PDB entry 7VKH | X-ray diffraction, 2.25 A resolution | chain A

Chain A:
Protein: Protein AF-9
Source organism: Homo sapiens
Reference sequence: P42568 (AF9_HUMAN); residue numbers follow UniProt; this construct covers 1-138
Sequence (138 residues; numbered 1 to 138; the number before each row is that of its first residue):
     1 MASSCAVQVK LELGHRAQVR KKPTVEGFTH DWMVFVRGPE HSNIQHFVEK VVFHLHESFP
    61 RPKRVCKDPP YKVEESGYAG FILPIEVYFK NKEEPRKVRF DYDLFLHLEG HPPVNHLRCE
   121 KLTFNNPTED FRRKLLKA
Unresolved in the structure: 1-4
Small-molecule neighbours: 7IY (N-(3-azanyl-4-chloranyl-phenyl)-2-methoxy-ethanamide): Phe28, His56, Ser58, Phe59, Ser76, Gly77, Tyr78, Ala79, Gly80, Phe81
Curated features (UniProtKB/Swiss-Prot):
  - region (Histone H3K9cr binding): Tyr78 to Gly80, Leu106 to Leu108
  - site (Histone H3K9cr binding): Ser58, Asp103
  - mutagenesis: Phe28 (F28A: Decreased binding to crotonylated histone H3. Decreased binding to acetylated histone H3), His56 (H56A: Decreased binding to crotonylated histone H3. Decreased binding to acetylated histone H3), Ser58 (S58A: Decreased binding to crotonylated histone H3. Decreased binding to acetylated histone H3), Phe59 (F59A: Strongly decreased binding to crotonylated histone H3. Decreased binding to acetylated histone H3), Arg61 to Lys67 (Decreased DNA-binding), Gly77 (G77A: Decreased binding to crotonylated histone H3. Decreased binding to acetylated histone H3), Tyr78 to Ala79 (Binds equally well acetylated and crotonylated histone H3), Tyr78 (Y78A: Strongly decreased binding to crotonylated histone H3. Decreased binding to acetylated histone H3; Y78W: Does not affect ability to discriminate between acetylated and crotonylated histone H3), Phe81 (F81A: Decreased binding to acetylated histone H3), Asp103 (D103A: Decreased binding to acetylated histone H3)
What the authors report for this chain:
  - binding site for 7IY: Phe28, Trp32, His56, Ser58, Phe59, Tyr78, Ala79, Phe81

Summary:
Chain A binds compound 7IY. From UniProt: 16 mutagenesis sites. From the paper: a binding site for 7IY at
Phe28, Trp32 and His56 among others.
Chain A is Protein AF-9 (Homo sapiens); the structure, Crystal structure of AF9 YEATS domain in complex with
hit 2, was determined by X-ray diffraction (same publication as 7VKG).
